PDB entry 3B6L | X-ray diffraction, 2.30 A resolution | chain A

# Chain A
Protein: Lysozyme C
Organism: Gallus gallus
Notes: EC 3.2.1.17
UniProt: P00698 (LYSC_CHICK); residues 1983-2129 here correspond to UniProt positions 1-147 (UniProt number = residue number - 1982)
Sequence (147 residues; each row starts with the number of its first residue):
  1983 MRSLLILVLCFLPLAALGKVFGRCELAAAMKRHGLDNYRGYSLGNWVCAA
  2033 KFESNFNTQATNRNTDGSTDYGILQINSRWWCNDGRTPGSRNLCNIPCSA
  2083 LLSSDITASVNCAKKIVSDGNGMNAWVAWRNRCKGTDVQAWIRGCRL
Not modelled in the structure: 1983-2000
UniProt features mapped onto this chain:
  - active site: Glu2035, Asp2052
  - binding site (substrate): Asp2101
Cystine bridges: Cys2006-Cys2127, Cys2030-Cys2115, Cys2064-Cys2080, Cys2076-Cys2094

# In short
UniProt lists active-site residues Glu2035 and Asp2052 and substrate-binding residue Asp2101.
Chain A is Lysozyme C (Gallus gallus); the structure, Crystal structure of lysozyme folded in SDS and
2-methyl-2,4-pentanediol, was determined by X-ray diffraction together with 3B72 from the same study.
